Entry 6O8N (X-ray diffraction, 1.95 A resolution); this record covers chains A and B.

[Chain A (and B)]
Molecule: Transcriptional regulator, ArsR family
From: Rhodobacter capsulatus
Notes: chain B of this document is another copy of the same molecule, construct and numbering; everything in this record applies to it too
UniProtKB: D5AT91 (D5AT91_RHOCB); residues 1-110 here correspond to UniProt positions 15-124 (UniProt number = residue number + 14)
Amino-acid sequence (111 residues; each row starts with the number of its first residue; numbering starts at 0):
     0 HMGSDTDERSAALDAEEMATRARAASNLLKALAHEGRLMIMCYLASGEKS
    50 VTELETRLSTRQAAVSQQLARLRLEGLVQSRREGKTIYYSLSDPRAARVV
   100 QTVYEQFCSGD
Unresolved in the structure: 0-14, 110 (chain B: 0-12, 110)
Sequence notes: expression tag (0); engineered mutation Ser-9 (Cys23 in D5AT91)
Modified residues: Met-17, Met-38 (methionine sulfoxide; SME); Cys-41, Cys-107 (S-mercaptocysteine; CSS)
Disulfides: Cys-41/Cys-107
From the paper describing this entry:
  - conformationally variable residues: Cys-107
  - contacts within the chain: Cys-41/Cys-107 (covalent link)

[Chain A / chain B interface]
Residue-residue contacts - 60 pairs, chain A then chain B:
  Met-17(A) / Tyr-42(B)
  Met-17(A) / Cys-107(B)
  Ala-18(A) / Met-38(B)
  Arg-20(A) / Phe-106(B)
  Arg-20(A) / Cys-107(B)  hydrogen bond (side chain-backbone)
  Arg-20(A) / Ser-108(B)
  Ala-21(A) / Leu-37(B)
  Ala-21(A) / Met-38(B)
  Arg-22(A) / Glu-34(B)
  Ala-23(A) / Phe-106(B)
  Ala-24(A) / Leu-37(B)
  Ala-24(A) / Val-102(B)  hydrophobic
  Ala-24(A) / Phe-106(B)
  Ala-24(A) / Cys-107(B)
  Ser-25(A) / Glu-34(B)
  Ser-25(A) / Leu-37(B)
  Leu-27(A) / Phe-106(B)  hydrophobic
  Leu-28(A) / Leu-31(B)  hydrophobic
  Leu-28(A) / Ala-32(B)
  Leu-28(A) / Leu-37(B)  hydrophobic
  Lys-29(A) / Ala-32(B)
  Leu-31(A) / Leu-28(B)  hydrophobic
  Ala-32(A) / Ser-25(B)
  Ala-32(A) / Leu-28(B)  hydrophobic
  Ala-32(A) / Lys-29(B)
  His-33(A) / Ser-25(B)
  Glu-34(A) / Arg-22(B)  salt bridge
  Glu-34(A) / Ser-25(B)
  Glu-34(A) / Lys-29(B)  salt bridge
  Leu-37(A) / Ala-21(B)
  Leu-37(A) / Ala-24(B)
  Leu-37(A) / Ser-25(B)
  Leu-37(A) / Leu-28(B)  hydrophobic
  Met-38(A) / Ala-18(B)
  Met-38(A) / Ala-21(B)
  Met-38(A) / Arg-22(B)
  Tyr-42(A) / Ala-14(B)
  Tyr-42(A) / Met-17(B)
  Arg-56(A) / Ala-14(B)
  Arg-94(A) / Gln-105(B)
  Arg-94(A) / Phe-106(B)
  Arg-97(A) / Thr-101(B)
  Arg-97(A) / Gln-105(B)
  Val-98(A) / Thr-101(B)
  Val-98(A) / Val-102(B)  hydrophobic
  Thr-101(A) / Arg-97(B)
  Thr-101(A) / Val-98(B)
  Thr-101(A) / Thr-101(B)  hydrogen bond
  Val-102(A) / Ala-24(B)  hydrophobic
  Val-102(A) / Val-98(B)  hydrophobic
  Tyr-103(A) / Met-17(B)
  Gln-105(A) / Arg-94(B)
  Gln-105(A) / Arg-97(B)
  Phe-106(A) / Arg-20(B)  hydrogen bond (backbone-side chain)
  Phe-106(A) / Ala-23(B)
  Phe-106(A) / Ala-24(B)  hydrophobic
  Phe-106(A) / Leu-27(B)  hydrophobic
  Phe-106(A) / Arg-94(B)
  Cys-107(A) / Met-17(B)
  Gly-109(A) / Arg-20(B)
Interface residues without a listed pair, chain A (32 interface residues in all): Asn-26, Cys-41, Pro-93
Interface residues without a listed pair, chain B (29 interface residues in all): His-33, Cys-41

[In short]
Chain A and chain B form an interface of 32 and 29 residues respectively; the contacts include 3 hydrogen
bonds and 2 salt bridges. Polar contacts include Glu-34(A)/Arg-22(B), Glu-34(A)/Lys-29(B) and
Arg-20(A)/Cys-107(B). The paper reports conformational variability at Cys-107(A); contacts within the chain
involving Cys-41(A) and Cys-107(A).
Chain A and chain B are both Transcriptional regulator, ArsR family (Rhodobacter capsulatus); the structure,
Crystal Structure of C9S tetrasulfide state of Sulfide-responsive transcriptional repressor (SqrR) from
Rhodobacter capsulatus, was determined by X-ray diffraction (same publication as 6O8K, 6O8L, 6O8M and 6O8O).
